6IOP - chains A and B; structure by X-ray diffraction, 2.30 A resolution.

Chain A (and B):
Protein: Methyl-accepting chemotaxis protein
Source organism: Vibrio cholerae
Notes: chain B of this document is another copy of the same molecule, construct and numbering; everything in this record applies to it too
UniProt: A0A0H6VSA0 (A0A0H6VSA0_VIBCL); residues 30-274 here correspond to UniProt positions 76-320 (UniProt number = residue number + 46)
Amino-acid sequence (256 residues; numbered 25 to 280; the number before each row is that of its first residue):
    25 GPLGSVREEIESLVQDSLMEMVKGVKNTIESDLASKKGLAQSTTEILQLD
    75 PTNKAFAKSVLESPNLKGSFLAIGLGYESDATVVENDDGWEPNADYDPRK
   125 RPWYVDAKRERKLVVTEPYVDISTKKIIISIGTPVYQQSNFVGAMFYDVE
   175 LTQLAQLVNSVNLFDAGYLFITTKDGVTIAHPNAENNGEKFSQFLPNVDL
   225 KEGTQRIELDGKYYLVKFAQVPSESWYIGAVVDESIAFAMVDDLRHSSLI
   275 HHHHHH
Not modelled in the structure: 25-27, 267-280 (chain B: 25-27, 266-280)
Construct notes: expression tag (25-29, 275-280)
Metal / ion sites: Ca2+: Glu-109, Asp-111, Trp-114, Glu-115
Reported in the primary citation:
  - self-association interface (contacts with another copy of this molecule); pairs are residue here / residue on that copy: Ser-66/Asn-89 (hydrogen bond), Glu-69/Asn-89 (hydrogen bond), Leu-63, Ile-70, Leu-73, Phe-80, Val-84, Leu-90
  - conformationally variable residues (helix shift): Ser-55
  - Ca2+ coordination: Glu-109, Asp-111, Trp-114, Glu-115
  - contacts within the chain: Asp-111/Gly-113 (hydrogen bond)
  - binding site for alanine: Tyr-120, Arg-125, Trp-127, Tyr-143, Asp-145, Asp-172
  - binding site for acetate ion: Tyr-120, Arg-125, Trp-127
  - specificity-determining residues: Trp-114 (proposed by the authors, not directly observed)

Interface between chain A and chain B:
Contacting residue pairs (25; chain A residue first):
  Ser-59(A) with Ser-59(B)
  Gly-62(A) with Asn-89(B)
  Leu-63(A) with Ser-66(B)
  Gln-65(A) with Asn-89(B)
  Ser-66(A) with Leu-63(B); Asn-89(B), hydrogen bond; Leu-90(B)
  Glu-69(A) with Ser-87(B); Pro-88(B); Asn-89(B), hydrogen bond (side chain-backbone)
  Ile-70(A) with Ile-70(B), hydrophobic; Val-84(B), hydrophobic
  Leu-73(A) with Ser-83(B); Val-84(B), hydrophobic
  Phe-80(A) with Phe-80(B), hydrophobic
  Ser-83(A) with Leu-73(B)
  Val-84(A) with Ile-70(B), hydrophobic; Leu-73(B), hydrophobic
  Ser-87(A) with Glu-69(B)
  Pro-88(A) with Glu-69(B)
  Asn-89(A) with Gly-62(B); Gln-65(B); Ser-66(B), hydrogen bond; Glu-69(B), hydrogen bond (backbone-side chain)
  Leu-90(A) with Ser-66(B)
Other interface residues (no listed pair), chain A (17 interface residues in all): Lys-47, Asn-51
Other interface residues (no listed pair), chain B (17 interface residues in all): Lys-47, Asn-51

Overview:
The chain A/chain B interface involves 17 residues from each chain; the contacts include 4 hydrogen bonds.
Polar pairs include Ser-66(A)/Asn-89(B) and Glu-69(A)/Asn-89(B). From the paper: a binding site for alanine at
Tyr-120(A), Arg-125(A) and Trp-127(A) among others; a binding site for acetate ion at Tyr-120(A), Arg-125(A)
and Trp-127(A).
Chain A and chain B are both Methyl-accepting chemotaxis protein (Vibrio cholerae); the structure, The ligand
binding domain of Mlp24, was determined by X-ray diffraction (same publication as 6IOR, 6IOT, 6IOQ, 6IOS and
6IOU).
